5BUZ - chains A and C of the 3 polymer chains in the assembly; structure by X-ray diffraction, 3.10 A resolution.

== Chain A ==
Name: SM (Sec1/Munc18-like) protein
Organism: Chaetomium thermophilum (strain DSM 1495 / CBS 144.50 / IMI 039719)
UniProtKB: G0SCM5 (G0SCM5_CHATD); residues 0-667 here correspond to UniProt positions 139-806 (UniProt number = residue number + 139)
Sequence (669 residues; numbered -1 to 667; the number before each row is that of its first residue; numbers below 1 keep their minus sign (Gly-1 is residue -1)):
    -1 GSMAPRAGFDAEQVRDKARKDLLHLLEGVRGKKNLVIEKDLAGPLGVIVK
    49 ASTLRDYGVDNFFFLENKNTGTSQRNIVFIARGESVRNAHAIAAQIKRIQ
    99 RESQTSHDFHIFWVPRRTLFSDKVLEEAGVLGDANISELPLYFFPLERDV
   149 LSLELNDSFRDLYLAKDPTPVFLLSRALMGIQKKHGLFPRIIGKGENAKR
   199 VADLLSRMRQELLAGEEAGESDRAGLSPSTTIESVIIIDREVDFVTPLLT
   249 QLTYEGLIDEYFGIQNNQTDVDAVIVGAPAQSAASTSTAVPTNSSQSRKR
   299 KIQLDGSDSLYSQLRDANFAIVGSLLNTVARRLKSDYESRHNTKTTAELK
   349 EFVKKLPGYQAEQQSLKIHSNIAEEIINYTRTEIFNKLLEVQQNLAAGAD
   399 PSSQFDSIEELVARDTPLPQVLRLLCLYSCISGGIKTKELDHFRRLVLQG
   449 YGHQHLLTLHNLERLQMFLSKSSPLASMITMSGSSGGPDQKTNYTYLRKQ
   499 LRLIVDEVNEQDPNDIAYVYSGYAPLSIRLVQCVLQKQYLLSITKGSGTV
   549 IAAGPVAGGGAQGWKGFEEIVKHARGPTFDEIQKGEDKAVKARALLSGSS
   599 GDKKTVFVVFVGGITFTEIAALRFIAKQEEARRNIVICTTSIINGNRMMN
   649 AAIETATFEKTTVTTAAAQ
Not modelled in the structure: -1 to 4, 273-295, 546-555, 583-598, 659-667
Construct notes: expression tag (-1)

== Chain C ==
Name: SNAP receptor-like protein
Organism: Chaetomium thermophilum
Notes: fragment: SNARE domain
UniProtKB: G0S236 (G0S236_CHATD); residue numbers follow UniProt; this construct covers 181-245
Sequence (67 residues; each row starts with the number of its first residue):
   179 GSLILEREEEIRNIEQGVSDLNVLFQQVAQLVAEQGEVLDTIERNVEAVG
   229 DDTRGADRELRAAARYQ
Not modelled in the structure: 179-187, 226-245
Construct notes: expression tag (179-180)

== Chain A / chain C interface ==
Residue-residue contacts - 26 pairs, chain A then chain C:
  Ile35(A) with Ile220(C), hydrophobic
  Ala49(A) with Asp218(C), hydrogen bond (backbone-side chain); Thr219(C)
  Ser50(A) with Asp218(C)
  Leu52(A) with Ile220(C), hydrophobic
  Arg53(A) with Asn223(C), hydrogen bond
  Phe60(A) with Asn223(C); Val224(C)
  Phe61(A) with Val224(C), hydrophobic
  Phe62(A) with Glu221(C); Val224(C)
  Gln266(A) with Thr219(C)
  Lys299(A) with Glu221(C)
  Gln301(A) with Leu217(C)
  Lys348(A) with Leu202(C)
  Val351(A) with Leu202(C), hydrophobic; Phe203(C), hydrophobic; Val206(C)
  Leu354(A) with Val206(C), hydrophobic
  Pro355(A) with Val206(C); Leu209(C), hydrophobic; Gln213(C)
  Gln358(A) with Val210(C); Gln213(C), hydrogen bond
  Ala359(A) with Gln213(C)
  Gln362(A) with Gln213(C), hydrogen bond
Also at the interface, not in a pair above, chain A (22 interface residues in all): Ala40, Leu43, Lys48, Asn65
The authors on this interface:
  - interface residues, chain A: Ser337(A)

== In short ==
22 residues of chain A and 13 residues of chain C are in contact, with 4 hydrogen bonds. Polar pairs include
Ala49(A)-Asp218(C), Arg53(A)-Asn223(C) and Gln358(A)-Gln213(C). From the paper: the interface residue
Ser337(A).
Chain A is SM (Sec1/Munc18-like) protein (Chaetomium thermophilum (strain DSM 1495 / CBS 144.50 / IMI 039719))
and chain C is SNAP receptor-like protein (Chaetomium thermophilum); the structure, Crystal Structure of a
Complex Between the SNARE Vam3 and the HOPS Vps33-Vps16 subcomplex from Chaetomium ..., was determined by
X-ray diffraction, deposited together with 5BV0.
